8Q1S - chains A and P of the 4 polymer chains in the assembly; structure by X-ray diffraction, 3.23 A resolution.

Chain A:
Name: 14-3-3 protein epsilon
From: Homo sapiens
UniProtKB: P62258 (1433E_HUMAN); numbering as in UniProt (aligned over 1-255)
Chain sequence (255 residues; row label = number of the first residue in the row):
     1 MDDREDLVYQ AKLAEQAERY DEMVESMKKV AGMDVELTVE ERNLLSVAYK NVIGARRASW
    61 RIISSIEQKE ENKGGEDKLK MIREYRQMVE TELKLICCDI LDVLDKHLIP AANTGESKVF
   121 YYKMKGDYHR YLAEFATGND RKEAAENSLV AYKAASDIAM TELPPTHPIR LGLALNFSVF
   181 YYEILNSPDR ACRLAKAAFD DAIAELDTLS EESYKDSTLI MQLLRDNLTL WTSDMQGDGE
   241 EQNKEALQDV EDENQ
Unresolved in the structure: 1, 235-255
Curated features (UniProtKB/Swiss-Prot):
  - site: R57 (Interaction with phosphoserine on interacting protein), R130 (Interaction with phosphoserine on interacting protein), Q236, G237 (Microbial infection: Cleavage)
  - modified residue: M1 (N-acetylmethionine), K50 (N6-acetyllysine), S65 (Phosphoserine), K69 (N6-acetyllysine), K118 (N6-acetyllysine), K123 (N6-acetyllysine), Y131 (Phosphotyrosine), T137 (Phosphothreonine), S210 (Phosphoserine), T232 (Phosphothreonine)
  - cross-link: K50 (Glycyl lysine isopeptide (Lys-Gly) (interchain with G-Cter in SUMO2))
  - mutagenesis: Q236 (Q236A: Complete loss of cleavage by poliovirus protease 3C)

Chain P:
Name: GATA zinc finger domain-containing protein 1
From: Homo sapiens
UniProtKB: Q8WUU5 (GATD1_HUMAN); residues 92-106 here correspond to UniProt positions 95-109 (UniProt number = residue number + 3)
Chain sequence (15 residues; row label = number of the first residue in the row):
    92 LRNTKYKSAP AAEKK
Unresolved in the structure: 92-94, 105-106
Modified residues: S99 (phosphoserine; SEP)
Reported in the primary citation:
  - post-translational modification sites: S99
  - mutagenesis - S99D, S99E: abolished binding to 14-3-3epsilon

Chain A / chain P interface:
Pairs across the interface (27; chain A residue first):
  N43(A) - A103(P)  hydrogen bond (side chain-backbone)
  V47(A) - A102(P)  hydrophobic
  K50(A) - S99(P)
  R57(A) - S99(P)
  R61(A) - K96(P)
  R130(A) - S99(P)
  Y131(A) - S99(P)
  G172(A) - A100(P)
  L175(A) - S99(P)
  L175(A) - A100(P)
  N176(A) - S99(P)
  N176(A) - A100(P)  hydrogen bond (side chain-backbone)
  V179(A) - K98(P)
  Y182(A) - Y97(P)  hydrophobic
  E183(A) - T95(P)
  E183(A) - K96(P)
  E183(A) - Y97(P)
  D216(A) - A103(P)
  D216(A) - E104(P)
  L219(A) - E104(P)
  L223(A) - K98(P)
  L223(A) - S99(P)
  L223(A) - P101(P)
  N227(A) - Y97(P)
  N227(A) - K98(P)  hydrogen bond (side chain-backbone)
  L230(A) - Y97(P)  hydrophobic
  W231(A) - Y97(P)
Other interface residues (no listed pair), chain A (23 interface residues in all): S46, K123, K215, I220
Interface features reported in the paper:
  - specific contacts: K50(A)-S99(P), R57(A)-S99(P), R130(A)-S99(P), Y131(A)-S99(P), Y182(A)-Y97(P) (pi stacking), L219(A)-P101(P) (hydrophobic contact), L223(A)-P101(P) (hydrophobic contact)
  - interface residues, chain A: N176(A)

Overview:
23 residues of chain A face 10 of chain P across their interface, with 3 hydrogen bonds. Among the polar pairs
are N43(A)-A103(P), N176(A)-A100(P) and N227(A)-K98(P). The authors report contacts between K50(A) and S99(P),
R57(A) and S99(P) and R130(A) and S99(P) among others; pi stacking between Y182(A) and Y97(P); hydrophobic
contacts between L219(A) and P101(P) and L223(A) and P101(P). From the paper: S99D and S99E of chain P abolish
binding to 14-3-3epsilon; the interface residue N176(A).
Here chain A is 14-3-3 protein epsilon and chain P is GATA zinc finger domain-containing protein 1, both from
Homo sapiens. Entry 8Q1S (Pathogenic mutations of human phosphorylation sites affect protein-protein
interactions) was determined by X-ray diffraction.
